Entry 1P3G (X-ray diffraction, 2.70 A resolution); this record covers chains E and F of the 10 polymer chains in the assembly.

# Chain E
Protein: Histone H3
From: Xenopus laevis
UniProtKB: Q7ZT64 (Q7ZT64_9ZZZZ); residues 601-735 here correspond to UniProt positions 2-136 (UniProt number = residue number - 599)
Sequence (135 residues; each row starts with the number of its first residue):
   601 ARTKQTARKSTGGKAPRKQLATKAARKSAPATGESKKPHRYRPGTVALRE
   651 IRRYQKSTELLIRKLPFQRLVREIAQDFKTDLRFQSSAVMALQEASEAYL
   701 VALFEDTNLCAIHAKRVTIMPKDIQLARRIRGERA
Unresolved in the structure: 601-637
Differences from the reference sequence: conflict Glu634 (Gly35 in Q7ZT64), Ser635 (Val36 in Q7ZT64), Ala702 (Gly103 in Q7ZT64)

# Chain F
Protein: Histone H4
From: Xenopus laevis
UniProtKB: P62799 (H4_XENLA); residues 201-302 here correspond to UniProt positions 1-102 (UniProt number = residue number - 200)
Sequence (102 residues; numbered 201 to 302; the number before each row is that of its first residue):
   201 SGRGKGGKGLGKGGAKRHRKVLRDNIQGITKPAIRRLARRGGVKEISGLI
   251 YEETRGVLKVFLENVIRDAVTYTEHAKRKTVTAMDVVYALKRQGRTLYGF
   301 GG
Unresolved in the structure: 201-215
Differences from the reference sequence: conflict Glu245 (Arg46 in P62799)

# How chain E and chain F interact
Pairs across the interface - 99 pairs, chain E then chain F:
  Gly644(E) with Lys244(F)
  Ala647(E) with Arg239(F); Lys244(F)
  Leu648(E) with Lys244(F)
  Glu650(E) with Arg239(F), salt bridge
  Ile651(E) with Arg239(F); Gly242(F); Val243(F)
  Tyr654(E) with Arg236(F); Arg240(F), hydrogen bond (backbone-side chain)
  Gln655(E) with Arg240(F), hydrogen bond (side chain-backbone); Gly242(F)
  Ser657(E) with Arg240(F), hydrogen bond (backbone-side chain)
  Thr658(E) with Arg240(F)
  Glu659(E) with Arg240(F), salt bridge
  Leu661(E) with Ala233(F); Arg236(F), hydrogen bond (backbone-side chain); Leu237(F); Arg240(F)
  Ile662(E) with Leu237(F), hydrophobic
  Pro666(E) with Gly228(F)
  Arg669(E) with Asn225(F)
  Leu670(E) with Asn225(F); Ile226(F), hydrophobic; Ile229(F), hydrophobic; Leu262(F), hydrophobic
  Val671(E) with Ile266(F)
  Arg672(E) with Leu222(F)
  Glu673(E) with Leu222(F); Arg223(F); Asp224(F), hydrogen bond (side chain-backbone); Asn225(F), hydrogen bond
  Ile674(E) with Leu262(F), hydrophobic; Glu263(F)
  Ala675(E) with Ile266(F), hydrophobic
  Gln676(E) with Leu222(F)
  Phe678(E) with Glu263(F); Arg267(F)
  Lys679(E) with Glu274(F)
  Asp681(E) with Lys279(F), salt bridge
  Leu682(E) with Val270(F), hydrophobic; Lys279(F)
  Arg683(E) with Lys279(F), hydrogen bond (backbone-backbone); Thr280(F); Val281(F), hydrogen bond (backbone-backbone)
  Phe684(E) with Val281(F)
  Gln685(E) with Thr280(F); Val281(F), hydrogen bond (backbone-backbone); Thr282(F); Ala283(F), hydrogen bond (side chain-backbone)
  Ser687(E) with Ala283(F); Phe300(F)
  Ala688(E) with Val281(F); Thr282(F); Ala283(F); Val286(F)
  Met690(E) with Phe300(F)
  Ala691(E) with Leu297(F); Phe300(F)
  Leu692(E) with Val265(F), hydrophobic; Val286(F), hydrophobic
  Glu694(E) with Phe300(F)
  Ala695(E) with Leu290(F), hydrophobic
  Ser696(E) with Leu258(F); Phe261(F); Leu262(F)
  Glu697(E) with Leu237(F)
  Ala698(E) with Arg295(F)
  Tyr699(E) with Val257(F); Phe261(F), hydrophobic; Arg295(F)
  Leu700(E) with Leu237(F), hydrophobic
  Val701(E) with Leu237(F), hydrophobic; Arg240(F); Gly241(F)
  Leu703(E) with Val257(F), hydrophobic
  Phe704(E) with Ile234(F), hydrophobic; Leu237(F); Ala238(F), hydrophobic; Val243(F); Thr254(F)
  Glu705(E) with Gly241(F)
  Asn708(E) with Gly242(F), hydrogen bond (side chain-backbone); Val243(F)
  Val717(E) with Glu245(F), hydrogen bond (backbone-backbone)
  Thr718(E) with Glu245(F), hydrogen bond; Ile246(F); Ser247(F)
  Ile719(E) with Val243(F), hydrophobic; Glu245(F), hydrogen bond (backbone-backbone); Ser247(F), hydrogen bond (backbone-backbone); Ile250(F)
  Met720(E) with Ile250(F)
  Pro721(E) with Leu249(F), hydrophobic; Ile250(F); Glu253(F)
  Ile724(E) with Ile250(F), hydrophobic
  Gln725(E) with Glu253(F), hydrogen bond
  Arg728(E) with Val257(F)
Other interface residues (no listed pair), chain E (55 interface residues in all): Arg663, Phe667
Other interface residues (no listed pair), chain F (46 interface residues in all): Arg235

# In short
Chain E and chain F form an interface of 55 and 46 residues respectively, with 16 hydrogen bonds and 3 salt
bridges. Polar contacts include Glu650(E)-Arg239(F), Glu659(E)-Arg240(F) and Asp681(E)-Lys279(F).
Chain E is Histone H3 and chain F is Histone H4, both from Xenopus laevis; the structure, Crystallographic
Studies of Nucleosome Core Particles containing Histone 'Sin' Mutants, was determined by X-ray diffraction
together with 1P34, 1P3A, 1P3B, 1P3F, 1P3I, 1P3K and 4 further entries from the same study.
